PDB entry 9ILZ | electron microscopy, 2.95 A resolution | chains C and D of the 7 polymer chains in the assembly

== Chain C (and D) ==
Protein: Primase D5
Source organism: Monkeypox virus
Notes: chain D of this document is another copy of the same molecule, construct and numbering; everything in this record applies to it too
UniProt: Q5IXS3 (Q5IXS3_MONPV); residue numbers follow UniProt; this construct covers 1-785
Sequence (785 residues; numbered 1 to 785; the number before each row is that of its first residue):
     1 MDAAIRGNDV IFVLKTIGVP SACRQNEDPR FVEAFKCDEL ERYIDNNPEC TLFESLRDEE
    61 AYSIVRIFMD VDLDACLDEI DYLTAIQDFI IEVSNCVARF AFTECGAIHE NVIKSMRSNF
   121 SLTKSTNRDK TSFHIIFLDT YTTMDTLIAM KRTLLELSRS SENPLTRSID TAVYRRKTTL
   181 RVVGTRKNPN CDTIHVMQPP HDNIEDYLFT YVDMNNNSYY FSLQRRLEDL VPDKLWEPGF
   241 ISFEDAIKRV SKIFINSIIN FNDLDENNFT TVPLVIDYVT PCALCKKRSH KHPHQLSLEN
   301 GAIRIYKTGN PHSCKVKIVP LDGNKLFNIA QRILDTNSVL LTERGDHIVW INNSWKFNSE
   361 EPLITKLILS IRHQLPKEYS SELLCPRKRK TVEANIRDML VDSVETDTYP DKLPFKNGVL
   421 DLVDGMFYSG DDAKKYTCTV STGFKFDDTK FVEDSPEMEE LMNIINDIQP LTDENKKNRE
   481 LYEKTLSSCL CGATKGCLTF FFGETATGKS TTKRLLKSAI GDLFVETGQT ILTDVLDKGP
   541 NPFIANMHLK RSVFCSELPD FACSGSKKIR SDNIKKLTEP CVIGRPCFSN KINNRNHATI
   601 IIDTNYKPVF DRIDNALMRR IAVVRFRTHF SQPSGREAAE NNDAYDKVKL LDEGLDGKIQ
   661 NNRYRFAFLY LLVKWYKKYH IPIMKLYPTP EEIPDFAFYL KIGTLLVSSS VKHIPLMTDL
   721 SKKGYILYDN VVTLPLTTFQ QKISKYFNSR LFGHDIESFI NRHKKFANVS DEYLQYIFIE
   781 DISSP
Disordered / not traced: 1-321 (chain D: 1-320)
Ligand contacts:
  - ATP (adenosine-5'-triphosphate), molecule 1: Ile-464, Asp-467, Ile-468, Glu-504, Thr-505, Ala-506, Thr-507, Gly-508, Lys-509, Ser-510, Thr-511, Asp-603, Asn-605, Phe-630, Leu-650, Leu-651, Asp-652, Leu-655, Asp-656
  - ATP, molecule 2: Glu-579, Arg-619, Arg-620

== Chain C / chain D interface ==
Pairs across the interface - 39 pairs, chain C then chain D:
  Ile-351(C) / Val-401(D)  hydrophobic
  Thr-365(C) / Asp-398(D)
  Lys-366(C) / Arg-397(D)
  Lys-366(C) / Asp-398(D)
  Lys-366(C) / Leu-400(D)  hydrogen bond (side chain-backbone)
  Leu-369(C) / Asp-398(D)
  Leu-369(C) / Met-399(D)  hydrophobic
  Leu-384(C) / Asn-324(D)
  Leu-384(C) / Phe-327(D)  hydrophobic
  Leu-384(C) / Asn-395(D)
  Cys-385(C) / Asn-324(D)
  Pro-386(C) / Thr-391(D)
  Arg-389(C) / Asn-395(D)  hydrogen bond
  Arg-389(C) / Asp-398(D)  salt bridge
  Thr-505(C) / Arg-619(D)  hydrogen bond
  Glu-526(C) / Ile-583(D)
  Gly-528(C) / Asp-537(D)
  Gln-529(C) / Asp-537(D)  hydrogen bond (backbone-side chain)
  Thr-530(C) / Asp-537(D)  hydrogen bond (backbone-side chain)
  Pro-542(C) / Arg-585(D)
  Pro-542(C) / Asn-590(D)
  Phe-543(C) / Asp-537(D)
  Phe-543(C) / Ile-583(D)  hydrophobic
  Phe-543(C) / Ile-592(D)  hydrophobic
  Asn-546(C) / Ile-592(D)
  Glu-557(C) / Lys-575(D)
  Pro-559(C) / Asp-572(D)
  Asp-560(C) / Arg-612(D)  salt bridge
  Asp-560(C) / Arg-762(D)  salt bridge
  Tyr-606(C) / Arg-612(D)
  Tyr-606(C) / Asp-614(D)  hydrogen bond
  Tyr-606(C) / Arg-762(D)
  Gln-632(C) / Tyr-687(D)
  Asn-641(C) / Val-707(D)
  Asn-641(C) / Ser-708(D)
  Asp-643(C) / Ser-708(D)  hydrogen bond
  Glu-653(C) / Lys-685(D)  salt bridge
  Glu-653(C) / Tyr-687(D)  hydrogen bond
  Asn-748(C) / Phe-766(D)
Other interface residues (no listed pair), chain C (32 interface residues in all): Asn-352, Arg-372, Arg-387, Asp-534, Cys-563, Cys-587, Leu-751
Other interface residues (no listed pair), chain D (34 interface residues in all): Ala-394, Lys-538, Lys-576, Glu-579, Asp-611, Asn-615, Ala-616, Asn-768, Tyr-776

== Overview ==
Chain C and chain D form an interface of 32 and 34 residues respectively; the contacts include 8 hydrogen
bonds and 4 salt bridges. Polar contacts include Arg-389(C)/Asp-398(D), Asp-560(C)/Arg-612(D) and
Asp-560(C)/Arg-762(D). Bound to chain C: ATP.
Both chains are Primase D5 (Monkeypox virus). Entry 9ILZ (The Cryo-EM structure of MPXV E5 in complex with
ssDNA) was determined by electron microscopy (same publication as 9ILY, 9IM0, 9IM1, 9IM2 and 9IM3).
